3H43 - chains E and F of the 6 polymer chains in the assembly; structure by X-ray diffraction, 2.10 A resolution.

== Chain E (and F) ==
Name: Proteasome-activating nucleotidase
Organism: Methanocaldococcus jannaschii
Notes: fragment: N-terminal domain (74-150); chain F of this document is another copy of the same molecule, construct and numbering; everything in this record applies to it too
Reference sequence: Q58576 (PSMR_METJA); numbering as in UniProt (aligned over 74-150)
Chain sequence (85 residues; row label = number of the first residue in the row):
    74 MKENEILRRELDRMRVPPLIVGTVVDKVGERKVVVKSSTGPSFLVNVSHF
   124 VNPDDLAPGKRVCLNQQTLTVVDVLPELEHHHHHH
Not modelled in the structure: 150-158
Construct notes: expression tag (151-158)
Modified positions: Mse74 (selenomethionine; parent Met); Mse87 (selenomethionine; parent Met)
Swiss-Prot annotation at these positions:
  - mutagenesis: Gly113 (G113W: 7% of wild-type unfolding activity)
What the authors report for this chain:
  - mutagenesis - P90A/P91A, P91A, P91G: decreased stability

== Chain E / chain F interface ==
Pairs across the interface - 47 pairs, chain E then chain F:
  Glu76(E) - Asn77(F)  hydrogen bond
  Glu76(E) - Arg81(F)  salt bridge
  Asn77(E) - Glu76(F)
  Asn77(E) - Asn77(F)  hydrogen bond (side chain-backbone)
  Asn77(E) - Leu80(F)
  Leu80(E) - Asn77(F)
  Leu80(E) - Leu80(F)  hydrophobic
  Leu80(E) - Arg81(F)
  Leu80(E) - Leu84(F)  hydrophobic
  Arg81(E) - Glu76(F)
  Arg81(E) - Leu80(F)
  Glu83(E) - Leu84(F)
  Glu83(E) - Ser121(F)
  Glu83(E) - His122(F)  salt bridge
  Leu84(E) - Glu83(F)
  Leu84(E) - Leu84(F)  hydrophobic
  Leu84(E) - Mse87(F)
  Arg86(E) - Arg104(F)
  Arg86(E) - Asn119(F)  hydrogen bond (backbone-side chain)
  Arg86(E) - Val120(F)  hydrogen bond (side chain-backbone)
  Mse87(E) - Leu84(F)
  Mse87(E) - Mse87(F)
  Mse87(E) - Ser121(F)
  Mse87(E) - Phe123(F)  hydrophobic
  Mse87(E) - Thr141(F)  hydrogen bond (backbone-side chain)
  Mse87(E) - Thr143(F)
  Mse87(E) - Val145(F)  hydrophobic
  Arg88(E) - Glu83(F)  salt bridge
  Arg88(E) - Thr141(F)
  Val89(E) - Asn119(F)
  Pro91(E) - Leu117(F)
  Pro91(E) - Val118(F)  hydrophobic
  Pro91(E) - Thr141(F)
  Leu92(E) - Phe116(F)
  Leu92(E) - Leu117(F)  hydrogen bond (backbone-backbone)
  Ile93(E) - Ser115(F)
  Ile93(E) - Phe116(F)  hydrophobic
  Val94(E) - Val107(F)  hydrophobic
  Val94(E) - Ser115(F)  hydrogen bond (backbone-backbone)
  Val94(E) - Phe116(F)
  Val94(E) - Leu117(F)
  Ser111(E) - Gly113(F)
  Ser111(E) - Pro114(F)
  Ser111(E) - Ser115(F)  hydrogen bond (side chain-backbone)
  Thr112(E) - Pro114(F)
  Arg134(E) - Asp99(F)  salt bridge
  Cys136(E) - Leu117(F)  hydrophobic
Interface residues without a listed pair, chain E (19 interface residues in all): Leu148
Interface residues without a listed pair, chain F (27 interface residues in all): Val98, Val101, Leu142

== Overview ==
Chain E and chain F form an interface of 19 and 27 residues respectively, with 8 hydrogen bonds and 4 salt
bridges. Polar contacts include Glu76(E)-Arg81(F), Glu83(E)-His122(F) and Arg88(E)-Glu83(F). UniProt lists one
mutagenesis site on chain E. The paper reports that P90A/P91A, P91A and P91G of chain E reduce stability.
Chain E and chain F are both Proteasome-activating nucleotidase (Methanocaldococcus jannaschii); the
structure, N-terminal domain of the proteasome-activating nucleotidase of Methanocaldococcus jannaschii, was
determined by X-ray diffraction together with 3H4M and 3H4P from the same study.
